PDB entry 3RH1 | X-ray diffraction, 2.10 A resolution | chain A

[Chain A]
Molecule: Ribonuclease pancreatic
From: Bos taurus
Notes: EC 3.1.27.5
Reference sequence: P61823 (RNAS1_BOVIN); residues 1-124 here correspond to UniProt positions 27-150 (UniProt number = residue number + 26)
Sequence (124 residues; row label = number of the first residue in the row):
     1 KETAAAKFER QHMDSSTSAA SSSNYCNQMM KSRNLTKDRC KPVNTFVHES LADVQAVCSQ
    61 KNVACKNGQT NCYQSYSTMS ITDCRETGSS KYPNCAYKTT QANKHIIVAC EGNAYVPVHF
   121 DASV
Construct notes: engineered mutation Ala-114 (Pro140 in P61823)
Swiss-Prot annotation at these positions:
  - active site: His-12 (Proton acceptor), His-119 (Proton donor)
  - binding site (substrate): Lys-7, Arg-10, Lys-41 to Thr-45, Lys-66, Arg-85
  - glycosylation: Lys-1 (N-linked (Glc) (glycation) lysine), Lys-7 (N-linked (Glc) (glycation) lysine), Asn-34 (N-linked (GlcNAc...) asparagine), Lys-37 (N-linked (Glc) (glycation) lysine), Lys-41 (N-linked (Glc) (glycation) lysine)
Disulfides: Cys-26/Cys-84, Cys-40/Cys-95, Cys-58/Cys-110, Cys-65/Cys-72

[Summary]
From UniProt: active-site residues His-12 and His-119 and 9 substrate-binding residues.
Chain A is Ribonuclease pancreatic (Bos taurus); the structure, X-ray Structure of a cis-proline (P114) to
alanine variant of Ribonuclease A, was determined by X-ray diffraction (same publication as 3RID).
